Entry 7KZR (electron microscopy, 4.40 A resolution (low resolution: residue-level contacts below are approximate; hydrogen-bond / salt-bridge calls are withheld)); this record covers chains U and V of the 17 polymer chains in the assembly.

# Chain U
Protein: Fanconi anemia, complementation group I
Source organism: Homo sapiens
UniProt: B7ZMF2 (B7ZMF2_HUMAN); numbering as in UniProt (aligned over 1-1328)
Sequence (1328 residues; numbered 1 to 1328; the number before each row is that of its first residue):
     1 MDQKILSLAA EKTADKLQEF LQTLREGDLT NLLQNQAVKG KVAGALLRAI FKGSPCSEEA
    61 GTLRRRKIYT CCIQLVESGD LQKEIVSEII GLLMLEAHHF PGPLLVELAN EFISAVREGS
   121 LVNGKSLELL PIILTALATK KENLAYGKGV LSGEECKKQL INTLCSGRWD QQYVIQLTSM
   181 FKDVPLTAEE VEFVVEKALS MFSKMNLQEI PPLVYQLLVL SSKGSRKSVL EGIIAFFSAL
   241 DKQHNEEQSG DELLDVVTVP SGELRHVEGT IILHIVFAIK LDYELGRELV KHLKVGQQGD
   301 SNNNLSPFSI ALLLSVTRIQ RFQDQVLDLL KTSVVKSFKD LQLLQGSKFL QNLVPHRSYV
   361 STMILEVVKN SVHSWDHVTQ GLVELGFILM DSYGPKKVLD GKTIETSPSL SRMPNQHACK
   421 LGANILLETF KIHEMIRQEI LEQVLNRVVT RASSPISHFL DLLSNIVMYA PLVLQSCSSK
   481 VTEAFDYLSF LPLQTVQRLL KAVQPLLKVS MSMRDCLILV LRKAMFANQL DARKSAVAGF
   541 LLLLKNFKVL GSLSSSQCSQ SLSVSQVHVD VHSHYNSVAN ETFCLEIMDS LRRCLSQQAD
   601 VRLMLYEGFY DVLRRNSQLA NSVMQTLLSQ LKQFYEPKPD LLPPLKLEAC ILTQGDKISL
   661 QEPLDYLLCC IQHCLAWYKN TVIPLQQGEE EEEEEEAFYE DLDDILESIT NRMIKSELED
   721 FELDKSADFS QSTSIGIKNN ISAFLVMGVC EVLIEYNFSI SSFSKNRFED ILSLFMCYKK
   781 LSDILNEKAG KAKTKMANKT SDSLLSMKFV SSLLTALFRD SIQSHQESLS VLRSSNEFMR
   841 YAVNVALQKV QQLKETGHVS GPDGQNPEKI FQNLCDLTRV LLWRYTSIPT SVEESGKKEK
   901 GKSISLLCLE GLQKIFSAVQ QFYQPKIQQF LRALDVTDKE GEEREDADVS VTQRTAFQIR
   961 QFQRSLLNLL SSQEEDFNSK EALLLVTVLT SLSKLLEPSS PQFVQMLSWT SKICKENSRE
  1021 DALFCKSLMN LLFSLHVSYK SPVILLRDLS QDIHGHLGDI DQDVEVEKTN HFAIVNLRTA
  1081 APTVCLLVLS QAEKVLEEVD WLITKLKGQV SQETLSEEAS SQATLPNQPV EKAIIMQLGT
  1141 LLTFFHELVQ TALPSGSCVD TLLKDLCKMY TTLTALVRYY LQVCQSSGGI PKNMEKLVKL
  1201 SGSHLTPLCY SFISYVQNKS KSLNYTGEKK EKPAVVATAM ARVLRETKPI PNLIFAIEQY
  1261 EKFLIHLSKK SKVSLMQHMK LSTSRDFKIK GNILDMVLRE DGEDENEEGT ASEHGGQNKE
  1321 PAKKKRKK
Disordered / not traced: 147-150, 250-259, 400-407, 551-574, 685-695, 935-948, 1111-1125, 1221-1246, 1281-1328
Sequence notes: conflict Leu877 (Ile in B7ZMF2), Val1235 (Ala in B7ZMF2), Ser1274 (Asn in B7ZMF2)
Reported in the primary citation:
  - post-translational modification sites: Lys523 (proposed by the authors, not directly observed)
  - disease-associated variants - R1285Q: decreased catalytic activity on ubiquitinated FANCD2 in cells (citing earlier work)

# Chain V
Protein: Fanconi anemia group D2 protein
Source organism: Homo sapiens
UniProt: Q9BXW9 (FACD2_HUMAN); residues 1-1451 here = UniProt positions 1-1451
Sequence (1451 residues; row label = number of the first residue in the row):
     1 MVSKRRLSKS EDKESLTEDA SKTRKQPLSK KTKKSHIANE VEENDSIFVK LLKISGIILK
    61 TGESQNQLAV DQIAFQKKLF QTLRRHPSYP KIIEEFVSGL ESYIEDEDSF RNCLLSCERL
   121 QDEEASMGAS YSKSLIKLLL GIDILQPAII KTLFEKLPEY FFENKNSDEI NIPRLIVSQL
   181 KWLDRVVDGK DLTTKIMQLI SIAPENLQHD IITSLPEILG DSQHADVGKE LSDLLIENTS
   241 LTVPILDVLS SLRLDPNFLL KVRQLVMDKL SSIRLEDLPV IIKFILHSVT AMDTLEVISE
   301 LREKLDLQHC VLPSRLQASQ VKLKSKGRAS SSGNQESSGQ SCIILLFDVI KSAIRYEKTI
   361 SEAWIKAIEN TASVSEHKVF DLVMLFIIYS TNTQTKKYID RVLRNKIRSG CIQEQLLQST
   421 FSVHYLVLKD MCSSILSLAQ SLLHSLDQSI ISFGSLLYKY AFKFFDTYCQ QEVVGALVTH
   481 ICSGNEAEVD TALDVLLELV VLNPSAMMMN AVFVKGILDY LDNISPQQIR KLFYVLSTLA
   541 FSKQNEASSH IQDDMHLVIR KQLSSTVFKY KLIGIIGAVT MAGIMAADRS ESPSLTQERA
   601 NLSDEQCTQV TSLLQLVHSC SEQSPQASAL YYDEFANLIQ HEKLDPKALE WVGHTICNDF
   661 QDAFVVDSCV VPEGDFPFPV KALYGLEEYD TQDGIAINLL PLLFSQDFAK DGGPVTSQES
   721 GQKLVSPLCL APYFRLLRLC VERQHNGNLE EIDGLLDCPI FLTDLEPGEK LESMSAKERS
   781 FMCSLIFLTL NWFREIVNAF CQETSPEMKG KVLTRLKHIV ELQIILEKYL AVTPDYVPPL
   841 GNFDVETLDI TPHTVTAISA KIRKKGKIER KQKTDGSKTS SSDTLSEEKN SECDPTPSHR
   901 GQLNKEFTGK EEKTSLLLHN SHAFFRELDI EVFSILHCGL VTKFILDTEM HTEATEVVQL
   961 GPPELLFLLE DLSQKLESML TPPIARRVPF LKNKGSRNIG FSHLQQRSAQ EIVHCVFQLL
  1021 TPMCNHLENI HNYFQCLAAE NHGVVDGPGV KVQEYHIMSS CYQRLLQIFH GLFAWSGFSQ
  1081 PENQNLLYSA LHVLSSRLKQ GEHSQPLEEL LSQSVHYLQN FHQSIPSFQC ALYLIRLLMV
  1141 ILEKSTASAQ NKEKIASLAR QFLCRVWPSG DKEKSNISND QLHALLCIYL EHTESILKAI
  1201 EEIAGVGVPE LINSPKDASS STFPTLTRHT FVVFFRVMMA ELEKTVKKIE PGTAADSQQI
  1261 HEEKLLYWNM AVRDFSILIN LIKVFDSHPV LHVCLKYGRL FVEAFLKQCM PLLDFSFRKH
  1321 REDVLSLLET FQLDTRLLHH LCGHSKIHQD TRLTQHVPLL KKTLELLVCR VKAMLTLNNC
  1381 REAFWLGNLK NRDLQGEEIK SQNSQESTAD ESEDDMSSQA SKSKATEDGE EDEVSAGEKE
  1441 QDSDESYDDS D
Disordered / not traced: 1-44, 122-129, 312-336, 588-603, 708-725, 852-915, 947-959, 982-1000, 1043-1050, 1146-1149, 1216-1219, 1377-1451
Swiss-Prot annotation at these positions:
  - modified residue: Ser8 (Phosphoserine), Ser222 (Phosphoserine), Ser592 (Phosphoserine), Ser594 (Phosphoserine), Ser717 (Phosphoserine), Ser1257 (Phosphoserine), Ser1401 (Phosphoserine), Ser1404 (Phosphoserine), Ser1412 (Phosphoserine), Ser1423 (Phosphoserine), Thr1426 (Phosphothreonine), Ser1435 (Phosphoserine)
  - cross-link: Lys561 (Glycyl lysine isopeptide (Lys-Gly) (interchain with G-Cter in ubiquitin))

# Chain U / chain V interface
Pairs across the interface - 46 pairs, chain U then chain V:
  Ser87(U) with Arg560(V)
  Gly91(U) with Arg560(V)
  Met94(U) with Ser564(V)
  Leu95(U) with Cys620(V)
  His98(U) with Ser564(V); Ser565(V); Thr566(V)
  Glu128(U) with Arg560(V)
  Ile132(U) with Ser564(V)
  Thr139(U) with Thr566(V)
  Asp183(U) with Lys561(V)
  Tyr215(U) with Gly516(V); Asp519(V)
  Val219(U) with Asp519(V); Tyr520(V)
  Phe277(U) with Phe513(V)
  Lys280(U) with Gly475(V); Thr479(V)
  Leu281(U) with Thr479(V); Cys482(V); Ser483(V); Tyr520(V)
  Gln320(U) with Ser437(V); Gln440(V)
  Glu442(U) with Arg355(V)
  Leu445(U) with Tyr356(V)
  Asn446(U) with Arg355(V); Tyr356(V); Lys358(V)
  Val449(U) with Tyr356(V)
  Thr450(U) with Tyr356(V); Lys358(V)
  Glu483(U) with Lys283(V)
  Asp486(U) with Lys283(V)
  Tyr487(U) with Tyr356(V)
  Phe490(U) with His287(V)
  Phe526(U) with Trp182(V); Pro216(V); Glu217(V); Ser251(V)
  Asn528(U) with Ser250(V); Ser251(V); Leu252(V); Arg253(V)
  Arg533(U) with Arg253(V)
  Arg593(U) with Trp182(V)
Other interface residues (no listed pair), chain U (37 interface residues in all): Glu84, Ile90, Lys182, Gln216, Tyr283, Arg318, Lys480, Ala527, Gln625
Other interface residues (no listed pair), chain V (38 interface residues in all): Arg119, Leu183, Asp184, Ala353, Glu357, Tyr468, Gln562, Glu605, Gln609, Ser619

# In short
The interface between chain U and chain V involves 37 residues on one side and 38 on the other. The paper
reports that R1285Q of chain U reduces catalytic activity on ubiquitinated FANCD2 in cells; a modification
site at Lys523(U).
Chain U is Fanconi anemia, complementation group I and chain V is Fanconi anemia group D2 protein, both from
Homo sapiens; the structure, Structure of the human Fanconi Anaemia Core-UBE2T-ID complex, was determined by
electron microscopy, deposited together with 7KZP, 7KZQ, 7KZS, 7KZT and 7KZV.
